8IXP - chains A and B of the 4 polymer chains in the assembly; structure by X-ray diffraction, 2.45 A resolution.

Chain A (and B):
Name: Glycosyltransferase
Organism: Streptomyces lincolnensis
Notes: chain B of this document is another copy of the same molecule, construct and numbering; everything in this record applies to it too
UniProt: A9Y8T1 (A9Y8T1_STRLN); residue numbers follow UniProt; this construct covers 1-436
Amino-acid sequence (451 residues; row label = number of the first residue in the row):
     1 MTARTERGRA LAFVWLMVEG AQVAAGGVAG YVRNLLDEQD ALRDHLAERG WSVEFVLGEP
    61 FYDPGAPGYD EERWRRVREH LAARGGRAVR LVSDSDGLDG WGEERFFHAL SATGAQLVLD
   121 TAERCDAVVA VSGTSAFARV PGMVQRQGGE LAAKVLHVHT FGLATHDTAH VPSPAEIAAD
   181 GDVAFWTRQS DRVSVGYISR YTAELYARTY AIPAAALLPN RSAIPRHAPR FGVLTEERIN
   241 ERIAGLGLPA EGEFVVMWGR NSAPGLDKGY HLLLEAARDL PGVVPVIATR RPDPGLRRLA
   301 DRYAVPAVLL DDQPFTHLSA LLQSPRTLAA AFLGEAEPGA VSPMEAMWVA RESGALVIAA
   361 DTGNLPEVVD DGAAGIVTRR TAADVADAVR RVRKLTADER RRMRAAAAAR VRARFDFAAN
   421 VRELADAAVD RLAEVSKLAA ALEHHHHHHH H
Unresolved in the structure: 1-7, 437-451
Sequence notes: expression tag (437-451)

Interface between chain A and chain B:
Contacting residue pairs - 9 pairs, chain A then chain B:
  Asp94(A) with Pro174(B)
  Glu103(A) with Glu103(B); Arg105(B), salt bridge
  Glu104(A) with Arg105(B), salt bridge
  Arg105(A) with Glu103(B), salt bridge; Glu104(B), salt bridge; Pro174(B)
  Pro174(A) with Asp94(B); Arg105(B)
Other interface residues (no listed pair), chain A (6 interface residues in all): Ala175
Other interface residues (no listed pair), chain B (6 interface residues in all): Ala175

In short:
Chain A and chain B each contribute 6 residues to their interface; the contacts include 4 salt bridges. Polar
contacts include Glu103(A)-Arg105(B) and Glu104(A)-Arg105(B).
Both chains are Glycosyltransferase (Streptomyces lincolnensis). Entry 8IXP (Apo structure of
glycosyltransferase LmbT wild type) was determined by X-ray diffraction, deposited together with 8IXQ.
